PDB entry 8XLS | electron microscopy, 2.30 A resolution | chains A and F of the 17 polymer chains in the assembly

== Chain A ==
Protein: Photosystem I P700 chlorophyll a apoprotein A1
Source organism: Thalassiosira pseudonana CCMP1335
Notes: EC 1.97.1.12
UniProtKB: A0T0M8 (PSAA_THAPS); residue numbers follow UniProt; this construct covers 1-752
Sequence (752 residues; row label = number of the first residue in the row):
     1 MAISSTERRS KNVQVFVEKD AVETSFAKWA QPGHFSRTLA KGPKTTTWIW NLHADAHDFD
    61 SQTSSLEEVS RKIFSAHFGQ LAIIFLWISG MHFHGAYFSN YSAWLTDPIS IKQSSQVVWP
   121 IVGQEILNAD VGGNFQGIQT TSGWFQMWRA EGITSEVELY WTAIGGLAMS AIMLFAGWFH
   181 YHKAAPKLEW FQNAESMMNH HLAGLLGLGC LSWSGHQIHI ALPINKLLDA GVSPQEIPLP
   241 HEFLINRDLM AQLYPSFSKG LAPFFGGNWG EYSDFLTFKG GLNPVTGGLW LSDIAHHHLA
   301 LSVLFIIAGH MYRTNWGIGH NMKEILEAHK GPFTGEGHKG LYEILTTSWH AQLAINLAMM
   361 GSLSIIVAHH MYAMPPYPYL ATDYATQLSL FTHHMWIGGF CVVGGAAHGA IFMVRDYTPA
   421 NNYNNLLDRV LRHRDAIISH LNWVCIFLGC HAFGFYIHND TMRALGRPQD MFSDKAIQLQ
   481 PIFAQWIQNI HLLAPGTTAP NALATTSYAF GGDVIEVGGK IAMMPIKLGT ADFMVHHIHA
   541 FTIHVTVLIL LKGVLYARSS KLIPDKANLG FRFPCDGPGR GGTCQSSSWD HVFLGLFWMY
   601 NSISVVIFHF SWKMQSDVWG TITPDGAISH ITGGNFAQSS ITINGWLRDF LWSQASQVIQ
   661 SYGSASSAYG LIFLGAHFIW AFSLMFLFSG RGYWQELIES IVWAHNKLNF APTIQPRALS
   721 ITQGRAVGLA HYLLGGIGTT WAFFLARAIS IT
Not modelled in the structure: 1-11
Ion coordination: chlorophyll a Mg (4 sites), coordinated by Q80, Q116, Q124, T498; 4Fe-4S cluster Fe: C575, C584 (shared with 2 residues of chain B)
Residues lining bound ligands:
  - Zeaxanthin (5X6): W119, P120, I121
  - beta-carotene (BCR), molecule 1: I83, L86, W87
  - beta-carotene (BCR), molecule 2: I84, W87, I88, G204, L205, L208, G209, S212
  - beta-carotene (BCR), molecule 3: F85, I88, T162, G165, G166, M169, L208, L211, S212, F265
  - beta-carotene (BCR), molecule 4: L211, L261, F264, F265, L299, V303, I306, H310, I318
  - beta-carotene (BCR), molecule 5: L341, I344, L345, A351, A354, I355, G409, F412
  - beta-carotene (BCR), molecule 6: A354, A358, M359, S362, V402, G405, A406, V547, L550, L551, V554
  - beta-carotene (BCR), molecule 7: W694, L697, I698
  - chlorophyll a isomer (CL0): F453, Y456, V535, I538, F541, T542, Y600, N601, S604, V605, F608, I643, W646, L647, L651, A655, I659, F673, H677, W680, Y732, G736, T739, T740, F743
  - chlorophyll a (CLA), molecule 1: V13, Q14, V15, W190, N193, S196, H200, T314, N315, W316
  - chlorophyll a (CLA), molecule 2: V15, V17, K19, F74, F78, I172, M173, F175, A176, F179, H180, A184, P186, W190
  - chlorophyll a (CLA), molecule 3: V22, E23, T24, S25, F26, K28, W29, H34, K72, S75, A76, G79, I83, L174, G177, W178, Y181, H182
  - chlorophyll a (CLA), molecule 4: W29, P32, W48, I49, W50, L52, H53
  - chlorophyll a (CLA), molecule 5: W29, H34, F35, L52, H53, A56, H57, F59, Q62, K72, A76, G79, Q80, I83
  - chlorophyll a (CLA), molecule 6: T46, I49, W50, I698, I701, V702, H705, F710, P712, I714, P716, R717
  - chlorophyll a (CLA), molecule 7: W50, F678, I679, F682, F686, L719, Q723, A726, V727, A730, H731, L734
  - chlorophyll a (CLA), molecule 8: H53, A54, D55, A56, H57, D58, H350, L353, L357, F400, C401, V403, G404, A407, H408, I411, R415, F571, R572, W589, V592, L596, L734
  - chlorophyll a (CLA), molecule 9: H57, F59, I73, A76, H77, Q80, L81, I84, F85, I88, W349, H350, Q352, L353, N356, L357, M360, H408
  - chlorophyll a (CLA), molecule 10: H57, Q80, I83, I84, W87, L357, M360, I397, F400, C401
  - chlorophyll a (CLA), molecule 11: L66, S70, H77, L188, F191, Q192, A194, M197, M198, H201, L202, L205, L206, M322, L326, Y342, L345, T346, T347, S348, W349, Q352, I355, N356, M359, M360
  - chlorophyll a (CLA), molecule 12: F74, H77, F78, L81, F85, M173, W190, F191, N193, S196, M197, H200, H201, G204, L205
  - chlorophyll a (CLA), molecule 13: A82, I83, L86, Q116, V117, V118, W119, I121, V122, Q124, L127, I138, S170, L174, A668, L671, I672
  - chlorophyll a (CLA), molecule 14: L86, W87, S89, G90, M91, F93, H94, F98, Q116, V117, W119, L167
  - chlorophyll a (CLA), molecule 15: W87, M91, H94, S115, Q116, I138, Q139, T140, T141, S142, W144, A668, Y669, I672, G675, A676, I679, L734, G738, W741, L745
  - chlorophyll a (CLA), molecule 16: W87, M91, T141, S142, W144, S389, L390, T392, H393, W396, I397, F400, I737, T740, W741
  - chlorophyll a (CLA), molecule 17: W87, I88, S142, G143, W144, M147, L206, M360, L363, S364, V367, M371, Y377, L390, H393, H394, I397
  - chlorophyll a (CLA), molecule 18: A150, E151, L206, G209, C210, W213, Q217, L289, L291, I294, H297, H298, L301, F305, L363, I366, V367, H370, M371, P376, Y377
  - chlorophyll a (CLA), molecule 19: E151, G152, I153, E158, W161, T162, G209, S212, W213, G215, H216, H219, I220, I224, P240, H241, L244
  - chlorophyll a (CLA), molecule 20: E158, W161, L239, P240, H241, L244, I245
  - chlorophyll a (CLA), molecule 21: M198, L202, L206, L304, F305, A308, M311, Y312, M322, I325, L326, M359, L427, V430, L551, V554, L555
  - chlorophyll a (CLA), molecule 22: N199, H200, A203, G204, L208, I306, H310, Y312, T314, W316, I318
  - chlorophyll a (CLA), molecule 23: L211, S212, S214, G215, I218, H219, F243, L244, R247, F257, G260, L261, F264, F265, Y272, F275, L276, L299
  - chlorophyll a (CLA), molecule 24: F264, W269, G270, Y272, S273, L276, F278, H296, L299, A300, V303, N501
  - chlorophyll a (CLA), molecule 25: T277, F278, G280, L289, D293, I294, H296, H297, A300, L301, L304, H370, M374, P376, T506
  - chlorophyll a (CLA), molecule 26: F278, T497, T498, A499, P500, N501, A502
  - chlorophyll a (CLA), molecule 27: L304, M359, S362, L363, I366, H369, H370, Y372, A373, M374, T506, S507, F510
  - chlorophyll a (CLA), molecule 28: I307, H310, M311, R313, I318, G319, H320
  - chlorophyll a (CLA), molecule 29: M311, H320, E324, I325, A328, H329
  - chlorophyll a (CLA), molecule 30: I325, L326, H329, T334, H338, L341, L345, L426, L427, V430
  - chlorophyll a (CLA), molecule 31: A328, H329, K330, G331, P332, F333
  - chlorophyll a (CLA), molecule 32: F333, T334, L426, R429, V430, R432, H433, I437, H440
  - chlorophyll a (CLA), molecule 33: I365, I366, H369, M395, V402, I543, T546, V547, L550, M599, S602, I603, V606
  - chlorophyll a (CLA), molecule 34: H369, Y372, F391, F483, A484, I487, Q488, H491, F510, I526, L528, H536, H539, I543, V606, H609, F610, K613, M614
  - chlorophyll a (CLA), molecule 35: A436, H440, W443
  - chlorophyll a (CLA), molecule 36: I437, H440, L441, W443, V444, A540, I543, H544, V547, L551
  - chlorophyll a (CLA), molecule 37: S439, N442, W443, I446
  - chlorophyll a (CLA), molecule 38: N442, C445, I446, G449, C450, F453, G454, I457, F541, V545, L548, I549, L594, F597, W598
  - chlorophyll a (CLA), molecule 39: W443, I446, F447, C450, H451
  - chlorophyll a (CLA), molecule 40: W443, V444, F447, L448, Q480, P481, I482, F483, A484, F533, H536, H537, A540, H544
  - chlorophyll a (CLA), molecule 41: C450, H451, G454, F455, I457, H458, T461, M462, R467, D470, F472, I477
  - chlorophyll a (CLA), molecule 42: F453, I457, D460, F541, F597, W598, Y600, N601, I643, L647, W680, Y732
  - chlorophyll a (CLA), molecule 43: T461, A464, L465
  - chlorophyll a (CLA), molecule 44: W486, I487, I490, H491, A494, T498, A499, T506, F510
  - chlorophyll a (CLA), molecule 45: L647, L651, W652, W680
  - chlorophyll a (CLA), molecule 46: L671, L674, G675, H677, F678, W680, A681, L684
  - chlorophyll a (CLA), molecule 47: F678, A681, F682, L684, M685, F688, S689, Y693, W694, L697
  - chlorophyll a (CLA), molecule 48: I701, A704, H705, L708, F710
  - chlorophyll a (CLA), molecule 49: W703, A704, K707, L708
  - phylloquinone (PQN): W50, M685, F686, S689, G690, R691, W694, I698, R717, A718, L719, S720, G724
  - 4Fe-4S cluster (SF4): P574, C575, G577, P578, C584, I721, R725
Curated features (UniProtKB/Swiss-Prot):
  - binding site ([4Fe-4S] cluster): C575, C584
  - binding site (chlorophyll a'): H677
  - binding site (chlorophyll a): M685, Y693
  - binding site (phylloquinone): W694

== Chain F ==
Protein: Photosystem I reaction center subunit III
Source organism: Thalassiosira pseudonana CCMP1335
UniProtKB: A0T0V0 (A0T0V0_THAPS); residue numbers follow UniProt; this construct covers 1-185
Sequence (185 residues; each row starts with the number of its first residue):
     1 MKRVNLLTLL FAVLIALTPN QALAEIGGLT KCSESAAFTK RLNASVKKLE QRASQYEADS
    61 PPALALKQQV ERTQARFDKY SRSELLCGAD GLPHLVADGR WSHAAEFILP GFGFIYISGW
   121 IGWVGRKYLR AVSTSANPSE SEIIINVPLA LKIMTTGYIW PISAWQELIS NDLVAVSEEI
   181 TVSPR
Not modelled in the structure: 1-24
Disulfide bonds: C32-C87
Ion coordination: chlorophyll a Mg near D98 (its only coordinating residue here)
Residues lining bound ligands:
  - beta-carotene (BCR), molecule 1: A97, D98, G99, F107, I108, G119, G122, W123, R126, W160, A164
  - beta-carotene (BCR), molecule 2: P110, G113, F114, I117, I121
  - chlorophyll a (CLA), molecule 1: A97, F107, I108, F112, I115
  - chlorophyll a (CLA), molecule 2: D98, G99, R100, W101
  - chlorophyll a (CLA), molecule 3: F107, P110, G111, F114, I115, S118, G119, I121, G122, W160
  - chlorophyll a (CLA), molecule 4: F112, I115, Y116, W160, P161, A164, W165, L168, L173, V174
  - chlorophyll a (CLA), molecule 5: Y116, I117, W120, I121, V124, M154, Y158
  - chlorophyll a (CLA), molecule 6: I121, G122, V124, G125, R126, Y128, I145, A150, M154
  - chlorophyll a (CLA), molecule 7: G125, Y128, L129, S141, E142, I143, I145, A150, L151, M154

== How chain A and chain F interact ==
Pairs across the interface - 47 pairs, chain A then chain F:
  A30(A) - I144(F)
  P32(A) - I144(F)
  P43(A) - S139(F)  hydrogen bond (backbone-side chain)
  P43(A) - I143(F)
  W48(A) - I143(F)  hydrophobic
  P120(A) - R72(F)
  E125(A) - Q69(F)
  E125(A) - R72(F)  salt bridge
  N128(A) - R52(F)
  D130(A) - R52(F)  salt bridge
  D130(A) - Y56(F)  hydrogen bond
  N134(A) - Y56(F)
  N134(A) - E57(F)
  N134(A) - S60(F)
  N134(A) - P62(F)
  Q136(A) - R52(F)
  Q136(A) - Y56(F)
  Q136(A) - P62(F)
  Q136(A) - A65(F)
  Q136(A) - L66(F)
  W703(A) - I180(F)
  W703(A) - T181(F)
  N706(A) - A175(F)
  N706(A) - I180(F)
  K707(A) - V174(F)
  K707(A) - A175(F)  hydrogen bond (backbone-backbone)
  K707(A) - S177(F)
  K707(A) - I180(F)
  L708(A) - R126(F)  hydrogen bond (backbone-side chain)
  L708(A) - L173(F)
  N709(A) - R126(F)
  N709(A) - R130(F)  hydrogen bond (backbone-side chain)
  N709(A) - D172(F)  hydrogen bond (side chain-backbone)
  N709(A) - L173(F)
  N709(A) - V174(F)
  N709(A) - A175(F)
  F710(A) - R126(F)
  F710(A) - R130(F)
  A711(A) - L129(F)
  P712(A) - L129(F)
  P712(A) - E142(F)
  T713(A) - P138(F)
  T713(A) - S139(F)  hydrogen bond (side chain-backbone)
  T713(A) - E142(F)  hydrogen bond
  I714(A) - S139(F)
  I714(A) - E142(F)  hydrogen bond (backbone-side chain)
  I714(A) - I143(F)  hydrophobic
Other interface residues (no listed pair), chain A (22 interface residues in all): F135, G663
Other interface residues (no listed pair), chain F (27 interface residues in all): K48, Q55, V182

== Overview ==
Chain A and chain F form an interface of 22 and 27 residues respectively, with 9 hydrogen bonds and 2 salt
bridges. Polar contacts include E125(A)-R72(F), D130(A)-R52(F) and P43(A)-S139(F). 3 chlorophyll a molecules
and one beta-carotene molecule are bound between chain A and chain F.
Here chain A is Photosystem I P700 chlorophyll a apoprotein A1 and chain F is Photosystem I reaction center
subunit III, both from Thalassiosira pseudonana CCMP1335. Entry 8XLS (PSI-FCPI of the diatom Thalassiosira
pseudonana CCMP1335) was determined by electron microscopy.
